2W6E - chains B and E of the 7 polymer chains in the assembly; structure by X-ray diffraction, 6.50 A resolution (low resolution: residue-level contacts below are approximate; hydrogen-bond / salt-bridge calls are withheld).

[Chain B]
Molecule: ATP synthase subunit alpha heart isoform, mitochondrial
From: Bos taurus
Notes: EC 3.6.3.14
Reference sequence: P19483 (ATPA1_BOVIN); residues -42 to 510 here correspond to UniProt positions 1-553 (UniProt number = residue number + 43)
Sequence (553 residues; row label = number of the first residue in the row; numbers below 1 keep their minus sign (Met-42 is residue -42)):
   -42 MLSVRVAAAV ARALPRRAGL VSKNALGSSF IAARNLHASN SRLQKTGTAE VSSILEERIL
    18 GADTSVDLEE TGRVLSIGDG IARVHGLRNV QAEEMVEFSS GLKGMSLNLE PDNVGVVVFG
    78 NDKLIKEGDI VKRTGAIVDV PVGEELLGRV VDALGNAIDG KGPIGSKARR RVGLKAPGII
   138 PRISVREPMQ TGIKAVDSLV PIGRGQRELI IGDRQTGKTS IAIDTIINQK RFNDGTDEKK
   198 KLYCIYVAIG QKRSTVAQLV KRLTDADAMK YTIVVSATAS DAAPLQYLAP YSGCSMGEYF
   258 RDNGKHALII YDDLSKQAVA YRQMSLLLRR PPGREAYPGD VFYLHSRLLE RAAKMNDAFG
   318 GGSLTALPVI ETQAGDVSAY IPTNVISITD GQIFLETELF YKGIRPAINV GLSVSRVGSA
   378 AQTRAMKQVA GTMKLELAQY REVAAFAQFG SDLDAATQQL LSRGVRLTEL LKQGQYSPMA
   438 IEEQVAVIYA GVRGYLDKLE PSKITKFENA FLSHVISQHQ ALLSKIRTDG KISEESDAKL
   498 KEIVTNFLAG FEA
Unresolved in the structure: -42 to 23, 402-409
Swiss-Prot annotation at these positions:
  - binding site (ATP): Gln172, Gly174, Lys175, Thr176, Ser177, Gln430, Gln432
  - binding site (Mg(2+)): Thr176, Asp269
  - site: Ser370 (Required for activity)
  - modified residue: Gln1 (Pyrrolidone carboxylic acid), Ser10 (Phosphoserine), Ser22 (Phosphoserine), Ser33 (Phosphoserine), Ser63 (Phosphoserine), Lys80 (N6-acetyllysine), Lys83 (N6-acetyllysine), Lys89 (N6-acetyllysine), Thr91 (Phosphothreonine), Lys118 (N6-acetyllysine), Ser123 (Phosphoserine), Lys124 (N6-acetyllysine), Ser141 (Phosphoserine), Arg161 (Omega-N-methylarginine), Lys187 (N6-acetyllysine), Lys196 (N6-acetyllysine), Lys197 (N6-acetyllysine), Lys218 (N6-acetyllysine), Lys262 (N6-acetyllysine), Lys384 (N6-acetyllysine) and 6 more in UniProt
  - glycosylation: Ser33 (O-linked (GlcNAc) serine)

[Chain E]
Molecule: ATP synthase subunit beta, mitochondrial
From: Bos taurus
Notes: EC 3.6.3.14
Reference sequence: P00829 (ATPB_BOVIN); residues -49 to 478 here correspond to UniProt positions 1-528 (UniProt number = residue number + 50)
Sequence (528 residues; numbered -49 to 478; the number before each row is that of its first residue; numbers below 1 keep their minus sign (Met-49 is residue -49)):
   -49 MLGLVGRVVA ASASGALRGL SPSAPLPQAQ LLLRAAPAAL QPARDYAAQA SPSPKAGATT
    11 GRIVAVIGAV VDVQFDEGLP PILNALEVQG RETRLVLEVA QHLGESTVRT IAMDGTEGLV
    71 RGQKVLDSGA PIRIPVGPET LGRIMNVIGE PIDERGPIKT KQFAAIHAEA PEFVEMSVEQ
   131 EILVTGIKVV DLLAPYAKGG KIGLFGGAGV GKTVLIMELI NNVAKAHGGY SVFAGVGERT
   191 REGNDLYHEM IESGVINLKD ATSKVALVYG QMNEPPGARA RVALTGLTVA EYFRDQEGQD
   251 VLLFIDNIFR FTQAGSEVSA LLGRIPSAVG YQPTLATDMG TMQERITTTK KGSITSVQAI
   311 YVPADDLTDP APATTFAHLD ATTVLSRAIA ELGIYPAVDP LDSTSRIMDP NIVGSEHYDV
   371 ARGVQKILQD YKSLQDIIAI LGMDELSEED KLTVSRARKI QRFLSQPFQV AEVFTGHLGK
   431 LVPLKETIKG FQQILAGEYD HLPEQAFYMV GPIEEAVAKA DKLAEEHS
Unresolved in the structure: -49 to 8, 475-478
Swiss-Prot annotation at these positions:
  - binding site (ADP): Gly159, Val160, Gly161, Lys162, Thr163, Val164
  - binding site (ATP): Gly159, Gly161, Lys162, Thr163, Val164, Arg189
  - binding site (phosphate): Gly159, Val160, Gly161, Lys162, Thr163
  - binding site (Mg(2+)): Thr163, Glu188
  - modified residue: Lys74 (N6-acetyllysine), Lys111 (N6-acetyllysine), Lys148 (N6-acetyllysine), Lys209 (N6-acetyllysine), Lys214 (N6-acetyllysine), Thr262 (Phosphothreonine), Ser365 (Phosphoserine), Lys376 (N6-acetyllysine), Ser383 (Phosphoserine), Lys430 (N6-acetyllysine), Lys435 (N6-acetyllysine), Lys472 (N6-acetyllysine)
  - glycosylation: Ser56 (O-linked (GlcNAc) serine)

[Interface between chain B and chain E]
Residue-residue contacts (58):
  Leu32(B) - Gly54(E)
  Ser33(B) - His52(E)
  Ile34(B) - Ile32(E)
  Ile34(B) - His52(E)
  Asp36(B) - Gln51(E)
  Asp36(B) - Arg274(E)
  Asp79(B) - Ile32(E)
  Lys80(B) - Ile32(E)
  Lys80(B) - Glu119(E)
  Lys83(B) - Leu29(E)
  Lys83(B) - Pro31(E)
  Lys83(B) - His52(E)
  Glu84(B) - Leu29(E)
  Glu84(B) - His52(E)
  Glu84(B) - Gly54(E)
  Glu84(B) - Glu55(E)
  Glu84(B) - Ser56(E)
  Ile115(B) - Phe123(E)
  Ile115(B) - Val124(E)
  Asp116(B) - Val124(E)
  Arg171(B) - Phe326(E)
  Gln172(B) - Arg356(E)
  Lys209(B) - Lys151(E)
  Lys209(B) - Glu294(E)
  Lys209(B) - His328(E)
  Lys209(B) - Asp330(E)
  Lys209(B) - Arg356(E)
  Arg210(B) - Ala120(E)
  Arg210(B) - Pro121(E)
  Arg210(B) - Glu122(E)
  Arg210(B) - Phe123(E)
  Arg210(B) - Met126(E)
  Arg210(B) - Glu294(E)
  Ser211(B) - Met126(E)
  Ser211(B) - Thr297(E)
  Val213(B) - Phe123(E)
  Ala214(B) - Phe123(E)
  Ala214(B) - Met126(E)
  Ala214(B) - Val128(E)
  Gln215(B) - Val128(E)
  Gln215(B) - Gln130(E)
  Lys218(B) - Val128(E)
  Lys218(B) - Glu129(E)
  Ala236(B) - Gly290(E)
  Ala236(B) - Glu294(E)
  Gln280(B) - Pro283(E)
  Gln280(B) - Thr284(E)
  Gln280(B) - Thr287(E)
  Leu283(B) - Pro276(E)
  Leu283(B) - Ser277(E)
  Leu284(B) - Arg274(E)
  Arg286(B) - Gly273(E)
  Arg286(B) - Ile275(E)
  Glu292(B) - Ala278(E)
  Ala293(B) - Ser277(E)
  Ala293(B) - Ala278(E)
  Gln330(B) - Thr318(E)
  Gln330(B) - Ala323(E)
Other interface residues (no listed pair), chain B (39 interface residues in all): Asn78, Ile82, Val107, Gly117, Gln208, Val217, Thr235, Ser237, Gln243, Val276, Arg279, Ala331
Other interface residues (no listed pair), chain E (45 interface residues in all): Leu33, Leu53, Thr57, Ser127, Ala286, Thr291, Leu317, Ala327

[Overview]
The interface between chain B and chain E involves 39 residues on one side and 45 on the other. Curated
annotation (UniProt) lists 7 ATP-binding residues and Mg2+-binding residues Thr176(B) and Asp269(B) on chain
B; 6 ADP-binding residues and 6 ATP-binding residues on chain E.
Chain B is ATP synthase subunit alpha heart isoform, mitochondrial and chain E is ATP synthase subunit beta,
mitochondrial, both from Bos taurus; the structure, Low resolution structures of bovine mitochondrial
F1-ATPase during controlled dehydration:hydration state 1, was determined by X-ray diffraction, deposited
together with 2W6F, 2W6G, 2W6H, 2W6I and 2W6J.
